Entry 7P92 (electron microscopy, 2.70 A resolution); this record covers chains B and C of the 3 polymer chains in the assembly.

# Chain B
Protein: Fe-hydrogenase, subunit beta
Organism: Thermotoga maritima (strain ATCC 43589 / DSM 3109 / JCM 10099 / NBRC 100826 / MSB8)
Notes: EC 1.12.1.4
Reference sequence: G4FFG0 (G4FFG0_THEMA); numbering as in UniProt (aligned over 1-626)
Chain sequence (626 residues; each row starts with the number of its first residue):
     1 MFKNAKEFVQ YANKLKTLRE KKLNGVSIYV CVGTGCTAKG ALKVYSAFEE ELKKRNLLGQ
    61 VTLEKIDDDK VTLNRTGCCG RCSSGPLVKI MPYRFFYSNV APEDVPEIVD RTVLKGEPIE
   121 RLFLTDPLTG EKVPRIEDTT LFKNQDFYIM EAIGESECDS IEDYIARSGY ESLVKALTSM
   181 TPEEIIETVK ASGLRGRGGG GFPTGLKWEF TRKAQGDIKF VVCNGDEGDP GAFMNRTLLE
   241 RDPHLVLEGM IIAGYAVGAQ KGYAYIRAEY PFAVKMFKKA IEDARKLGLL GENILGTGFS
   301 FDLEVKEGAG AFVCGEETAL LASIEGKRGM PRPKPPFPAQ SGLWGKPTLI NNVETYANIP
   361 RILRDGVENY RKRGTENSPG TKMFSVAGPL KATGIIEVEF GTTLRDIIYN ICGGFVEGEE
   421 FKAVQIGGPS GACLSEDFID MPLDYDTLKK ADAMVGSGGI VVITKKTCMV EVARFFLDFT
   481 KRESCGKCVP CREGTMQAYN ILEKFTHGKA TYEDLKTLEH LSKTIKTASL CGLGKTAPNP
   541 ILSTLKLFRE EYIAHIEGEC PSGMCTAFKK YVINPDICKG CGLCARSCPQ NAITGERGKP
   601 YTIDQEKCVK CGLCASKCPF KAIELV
Not modelled in the structure: 58-69, 625-626
Ion coordination: 2Fe-2S cluster Fe: Cys31, Cys36, Cys78, Cys82; Zn2+: Cys468, His555, Cys560, Cys565; 4Fe-4S cluster Fe site 1: Cys485, Cys488, Cys491, Cys531; 4Fe-4S cluster Fe site 2: Cys578, Cys581, Cys584, Cys618; 4Fe-4S cluster Fe site 3: Cys588, Cys608, Cys611, Cys614
Residues lining bound ligands:
  - 2Fe-2S cluster (FES): Cys31, Gly33, Thr34, Cys36, Cys78, Cys79, Gly80, Arg81, Cys82, Leu87
  - FMN (flavin mononucleotide): Gly196, Arg197, Gly198, Gly199, Gly200, Lys207, Asn224, Asp226, Glu227, Gly228, Phe312, Val313, Gly315, Glu316, Glu317, Ile350, Asn351, Asn352, Thr355, Gly532, Leu533
  - 4Fe-4S cluster (SF4), molecule 1: Val313, Pro331, Ser484, Cys485, Gly486, Lys487, Cys488, Cys491, Arg492, Ser529, Leu530, Cys531, Leu533, Gly534
  - 4Fe-4S cluster (SF4), molecule 2: Ile573, Cys578, Lys579, Gly580, Cys581, Gly582, Leu583, Cys584, Tyr601, Lys617, Cys618, Pro619
  - 4Fe-4S cluster (SF4), molecule 3: Cys588, Pro589, Cys608, Val609, Lys610, Cys611, Gly612, Leu613, Cys614

# Chain C
Protein: Fe-hydrogenase, subunit gamma
Organism: Thermotoga maritima (strain ATCC 43589 / DSM 3109 / JCM 10099 / NBRC 100826 / MSB8)
Notes: EC 1.12.1.4
Reference sequence: Q9S5X7 (Q9S5X7_THEMA); residues -1 to 161 here correspond to UniProt positions 2-164 (UniProt number = residue number + 3)
Chain sequence (189 residues; row label = number of the first residue in the row; numbers below 1 keep their minus sign (Met-27 is residue -27)):
   -27 MASWSHPQFE KSGGGGGENL YFQGAVLALE RHFEKVEEIL KKYGYKRENL IKILLEIQEI
    33 YRYLPEDVIN YVSTAMGIPP AKIYGVATFY AQFSLKPKGK YTIMVCDGTA CHMAGSPEVL
    93 KAIEEETGLT PGNVTEDLMF SLDQVGCLGA CALAPVMVIN GEVYGNLTAD KVKEILRKIK
   153 EKERESANV
Not modelled in the structure: -27 to 3, 160-161
Construct notes: initiating methionine (-27); linker (-26 to -25, -16 to -11); expression tag (-24 to -17, -10 to -2)
Ion coordination: 2Fe-2S cluster Fe: Cys78, Cys83, Cys119, Cys123
Residues lining bound ligands: 2Fe-2S cluster (FES): Cys78, Gly80, Thr81, Ala82, Cys83, Cys119, Leu120, Gly121, Ala122, Cys123, Val128

# Chain B / chain C interface
Contacting residue pairs (59):
  Thr34(B) - Leu120(C)  hydrogen bond (side chain-backbone)
  Thr34(B) - Gly121(C)
  Gly35(B) - Gly121(C)  hydrogen bond (backbone-backbone)
  Ala38(B) - Ala122(C)  hydrophobic
  Ala38(B) - Leu125(C)  hydrophobic
  Ala38(B) - Val135(C)
  Ser83(B) - Ala124(C)
  Pro230(B) - Gly80(C)
  Pro230(B) - Gly118(C)
  Pro230(B) - Cys119(C)  hydrogen bond (backbone-backbone)
  Gly231(B) - Cys119(C)
  Phe233(B) - Cys119(C)  hydrophobic
  Phe233(B) - Gly121(C)
  Phe233(B) - Cys123(C)  hydrophobic
  Arg236(B) - Cys119(C)  hydrogen bond (side chain-backbone)
  Arg236(B) - Leu120(C)
  Arg236(B) - Gly121(C)
  Ala268(B) - Leu27(C)  hydrophobic
  Glu269(B) - Gln64(C)
  Lys306(B) - Glu20(C)  salt bridge
  Glu307(B) - Ile23(C)
  Glu307(B) - Lys24(C)  salt bridge
  Ala309(B) - Ile23(C)  hydrophobic
  Ala309(B) - Tyr62(C)  hydrophobic
  Ala309(B) - Ala63(C)
  Ala309(B) - Gln64(C)  hydrogen bond (backbone-backbone)
  Ala309(B) - Phe65(C)  hydrophobic
  Gly310(B) - Tyr62(C)
  Gly310(B) - Ala63(C)  hydrogen bond (backbone-backbone)
  Ala311(B) - Tyr62(C)  hydrophobic
  Val313(B) - Phe61(C)  hydrophobic
  Cys314(B) - Tyr62(C)  hydrophobic
  Ser323(B) - Tyr62(C)
  Ile324(B) - Glu20(C)
  Glu325(B) - Glu20(C)
  Gly326(B) - Arg19(C)  hydrogen bond (backbone-side chain)
  Gly326(B) - Leu22(C)
  Gly326(B) - Ile23(C)
  Gly326(B) - Val58(C)
  Lys327(B) - Arg19(C)
  Lys327(B) - Tyr62(C)  hydrogen bond (backbone-side chain)
  Arg328(B) - Gly57(C)  hydrogen bond (side chain-backbone)
  Arg328(B) - Phe61(C)
  Arg328(B) - Tyr62(C)
  Gly329(B) - Phe61(C)
  Gly329(B) - Tyr62(C)  hydrogen bond (backbone-side chain)
  Met330(B) - Phe61(C)  hydrophobic
  Ala387(B) - Ala82(C)  hydrophobic
  Ala387(B) - Cys123(C)  hydrophobic
  Val461(B) - Thr81(C)
  Thr467(B) - Met85(C)
  Glu471(B) - His84(C)  salt bridge
  Val472(B) - Met85(C)  hydrophobic
  Arg474(B) - His84(C)
  Phe475(B) - Asp79(C)
  Phe475(B) - Gly80(C)
  Phe475(B) - Thr81(C)
  Phe475(B) - His84(C)
  Phe476(B) - Thr81(C)
Also at the interface, not in a pair above, chain B (42 interface residues in all): Lys39, Cys82, Ala232, Trp344, Gly388, Thr393, Ile463, Arg482, Cys485
Also at the interface, not in a pair above, chain C (31 interface residues in all): Asn21, Thr60, Gln116

# Overview
Chain B and chain C form an interface of 42 and 31 residues respectively, with 10 hydrogen bonds and 3 salt
bridges. Among the polar pairs are Lys306(B)-Glu20(C), Glu307(B)-Lys24(C) and Glu471(B)-His84(C). Bound to
chain B: 3 copies of 4Fe-4S cluster, flavin mononucleotide and 2Fe-2S cluster.
Chain B is Fe-hydrogenase, subunit beta and chain C is Fe-hydrogenase, subunit gamma, both from Thermotoga
maritima (strain ATCC 43589 / DSM 3109 / JCM 10099 / NBRC 100826 / MSB8); the structure, TmHydABC- T. maritima
bifurcating hydrogenase with bridge domain up, was determined by electron microscopy together with 7P5H, 7P8N
and 7P91 from the same study.
